PDB entry 9I5R | X-ray diffraction, 2.62 A resolution | chains A and B

[Chain A]
Protein: Peroxisomal biogenesis factor 3
Source organism: Ogataea angusta
UniProtKB: Q01497 (PEX3_PICAN); residues 1-421 here correspond to UniProt positions 37-457 (UniProt number = residue number + 36)
Amino-acid sequence (421 residues; numbered 1 to 421; the number before each row is that of its first residue):
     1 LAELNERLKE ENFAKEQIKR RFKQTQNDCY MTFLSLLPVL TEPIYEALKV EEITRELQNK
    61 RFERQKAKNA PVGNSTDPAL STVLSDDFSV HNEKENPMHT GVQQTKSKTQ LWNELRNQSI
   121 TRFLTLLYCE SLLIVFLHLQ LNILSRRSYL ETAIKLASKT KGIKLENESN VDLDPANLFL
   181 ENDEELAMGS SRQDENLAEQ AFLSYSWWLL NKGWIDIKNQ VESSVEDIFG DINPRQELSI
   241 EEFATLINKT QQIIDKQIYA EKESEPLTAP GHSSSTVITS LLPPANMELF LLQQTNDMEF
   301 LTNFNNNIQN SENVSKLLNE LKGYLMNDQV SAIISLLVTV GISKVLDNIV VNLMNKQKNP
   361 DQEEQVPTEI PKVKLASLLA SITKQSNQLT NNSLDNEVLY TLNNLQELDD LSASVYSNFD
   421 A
Not modelled in the structure: 63-104, 155-192, 263-273, 358-369

[Chain B]
Protein: Peroxin19 Pex19p
Source organism: Ogataea angusta
UniProtKB: Q96WN7 (Q96WN7_PICAN); residues 1-23 here correspond to UniProt positions 10-32 (UniProt number = residue number + 9)
Amino-acid sequence (23 residues; each row starts with the number of its first residue):
     1 YSDDDLDDLD DLLDDFDDEI LSK
Not modelled in the structure: 1-2, 18-23

[Chain A / chain B interface]
Contacting residue pairs (29; chain A residue first):
  Thr-54(A) / Phe-16(B)
  Leu-57(A) / Leu-13(B)  hydrophobic
  Gln-58(A) / Leu-13(B)  hydrogen bond (side chain-backbone)
  Gln-58(A) / Asp-14(B)
  Arg-61(A) / Asp-10(B)
  Arg-61(A) / Leu-13(B)
  Arg-61(A) / Asp-14(B)  salt bridge
  Lys-108(A) / Leu-6(B)  hydrogen bond (side chain-backbone)
  Lys-108(A) / Asp-7(B)
  Lys-108(A) / Asp-10(B)  salt bridge
  Thr-109(A) / Leu-6(B)
  Trp-112(A) / Leu-6(B)
  Trp-112(A) / Leu-9(B)
  Trp-112(A) / Leu-13(B)  hydrophobic
  Leu-115(A) / Phe-16(B)  hydrophobic
  Asn-233(A) / Asp-5(B)
  Pro-234(A) / Leu-9(B)
  Arg-235(A) / Asp-5(B)  salt bridge
  Arg-235(A) / Asp-8(B)  salt bridge
  Arg-235(A) / Leu-9(B)
  Lys-374(A) / Asp-8(B)  salt bridge
  Lys-374(A) / Leu-12(B)
  Ala-376(A) / Leu-9(B)  hydrophobic
  Ala-376(A) / Leu-12(B)  hydrophobic
  Ser-377(A) / Leu-12(B)
  Ser-377(A) / Asp-15(B)
  Ala-380(A) / Asp-15(B)
  Ala-380(A) / Phe-16(B)  hydrophobic
  Lys-384(A) / Asp-15(B)  hydrogen bond (side chain-backbone)
Other interface residues (no listed pair), chain A (18 interface residues in all): Val-50, Leu-379
Other interface residues (no listed pair), chain B (12 interface residues in all): Asp-17

[Summary]
18 residues of chain A and 12 residues of chain B are in contact; the contacts include 3 hydrogen bonds and 5
salt bridges. Polar pairs include Arg-61(A)/Asp-14(B), Lys-108(A)/Asp-10(B) and Arg-235(A)/Asp-5(B).
Chain A is Peroxisomal biogenesis factor 3 and chain B is Peroxin19 Pex19p, both from Ogataea angusta; the
structure, Interactions between Pex3 and Pex19 peptide in yeast, was determined by X-ray diffraction.
